Entry 1OX9 (X-ray diffraction, 2.90 A resolution); this record covers chains A and I of the 4 polymer chains in the assembly.

Chain A:
Molecule: Stringent starvation protein B
From: Escherichia coli
Reference sequence: P25663 (SSPB_ECOLI); numbering as in UniProt (aligned over 4-111)
Chain sequence (108 residues; each row starts with the number of its first residue):
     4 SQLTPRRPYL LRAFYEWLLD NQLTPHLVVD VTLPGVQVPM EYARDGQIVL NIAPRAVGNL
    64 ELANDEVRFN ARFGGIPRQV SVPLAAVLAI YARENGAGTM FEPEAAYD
What the authors report for this chain:
  - conformationally variable residues (loop rearrangement): Pro42 to Gly49, Ala74 to Pro80

Chain I:
Molecule: ssrA
Chain sequence (8 residues; each row starts with the number of its first residue):
     1 AANDENYA

Chain A / chain I interface:
Residue-residue contacts (34; chain A residue first):
  His29(A) - Ala1(I)
  Tyr45(A) - Ala2(I)
  Arg47(A) - Ala2(I)
  Ile51(A) - Ala2(I)  hydrophobic
  Val52(A) - Ala1(I)
  Val52(A) - Ala2(I)  hydrogen bond (backbone-backbone)
  Val52(A) - Asn3(I)
  Leu53(A) - Asn3(I)
  Asn54(A) - Ala1(I)
  Asn54(A) - Asn3(I)  hydrogen bond (backbone-side chain)
  Asn54(A) - Glu5(I)  hydrogen bond
  Arg58(A) - Glu5(I)
  Arg58(A) - Asn6(I)  hydrogen bond
  Arg58(A) - Tyr7(I)  hydrogen bond (backbone-backbone)
  Ala59(A) - Asn3(I)
  Ala59(A) - Asp4(I)
  Ala59(A) - Glu5(I)
  Ala59(A) - Tyr7(I)
  Val60(A) - Tyr7(I)
  Gly61(A) - Tyr7(I)
  Asn73(A) - Tyr7(I)
  Ala74(A) - Asn3(I)
  Ala74(A) - Tyr7(I)  hydrophobic
  Arg75(A) - Asn3(I)
  Arg75(A) - Asp4(I)  hydrogen bond (backbone-backbone)
  Arg75(A) - Asn6(I)
  Arg75(A) - Tyr7(I)
  Arg75(A) - Ala8(I)
  Phe76(A) - Ala2(I)
  Phe76(A) - Asn3(I)
  Phe76(A) - Asp4(I)
  Gly77(A) - Asp4(I)
  Gly78(A) - Asp4(I)  hydrogen bond (backbone-side chain)
  Pro80(A) - Tyr7(I)  hydrophobic
The authors on this interface:
  - residue pairs: Asn54(A)-Asn3(I) (backbone contact), Arg58(A)-Glu5(I), Asn73(A)-Tyr7(I), Arg75(A)-Tyr7(I)
  - interface residues, chain I: Asp4(I)

Summary:
18 residues of chain A face 8 of chain I across their interface; the contacts include 7 hydrogen bonds. Among
the polar pairs are Asn54(A)-Asn3(I), Asn54(A)-Glu5(I) and Arg58(A)-Asn6(I). The authors report a backbone
contact between Asn54(A) and Asn3(I); contacts between Arg58(A) and Glu5(I), Asn73(A) and Tyr7(I) and Arg75(A)
and Tyr7(I). The paper reports the interface residue Asp4(I); conformational variability at Pro42(A) and
Ala74(A).
Here chain A is Stringent starvation protein B (Escherichia coli) and chain I is ssrA. Entry 1OX9 (Crystal
structure of SspB-ssrA complex) was determined by X-ray diffraction, deposited together with 1OX8.
